PDB entry 5LYD | X-ray diffraction, 2.02 A resolution | chain A

[Chain A]
Protein: Carboxypeptidase B
Source organism: Sus scrofa
Notes: EC 3.4.17.2
Reference sequence: P09955 (CBPB1_PIG); the construct lacks a stretch of the UniProt sequence, so the offset changes along the chain: 4-188 = UniProt 111-295; 189-308 = UniProt 297-416
Chain sequence (307 residues; numbered 4 to 309 plus 1 insertion-coded residue; the number before each row is that of its first residue):
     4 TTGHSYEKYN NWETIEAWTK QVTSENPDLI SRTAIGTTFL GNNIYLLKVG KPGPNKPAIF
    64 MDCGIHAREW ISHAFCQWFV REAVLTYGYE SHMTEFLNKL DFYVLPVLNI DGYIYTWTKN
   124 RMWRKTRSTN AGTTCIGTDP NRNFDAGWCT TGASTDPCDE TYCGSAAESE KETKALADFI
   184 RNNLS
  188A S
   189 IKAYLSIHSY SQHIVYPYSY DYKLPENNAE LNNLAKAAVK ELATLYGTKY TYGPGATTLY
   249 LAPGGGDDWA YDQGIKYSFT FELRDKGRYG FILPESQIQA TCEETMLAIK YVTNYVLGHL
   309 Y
Not modelled in the structure: 4-5
Disulfides: Cys66-Cys79, Cys138-Cys161, Cys152-Cys166
Differences from the reference sequence: engineered mutation Ile68 (Phe175 in P09955), Ser194 (Thr302 in P09955), His201 (Met309 in P09955), Val203 (Leu311 in P09955), Leu247 (Ile355 in P09955), Leu249 (Pro357 in P09955), Pro251 (Ala359 in P09955), Gly254 (Ser362 in P09955); expression tag (309)
Bound ions: Zn2+ site 1: His69, Glu72, His196 (together with tafCPB); Zn2+ site 2: Glu85, Asp159, Asp162, Glu291; Zn2+ site 3 near His95 (its only coordinating residue here); Zn2+ site 4: His201, Thr246; Zn2+ site 5 near His307 (its only coordinating residue here)
Residues lining bound ligands: tafCPB (7B0; (2S)-6-azanyl-2-(sulfamoylamino)hexanoic acid): His69, Glu72, Arg127, Asn144, Arg145, His196, Ser197, Ser207, Leu247, Tyr248, Ala250, Gly253, Asp255, Thr268, Glu270

[Summary]
Ligands of chain A: tafCPB. His69, Glu72 and His196 coordinate Zn2+ site 1. Glu85, Asp159, Asp162 and Glu291
form the Zn2+ site 2.
Chain A is Carboxypeptidase B (Sus scrofa); the structure, Crystal structure of 1 in complex with tafCPB, was
determined by X-ray diffraction together with 5LYF, 5LYI and 5LYL from the same study.
